PDB entry 1YU1 | X-ray diffraction, 2.07 A resolution | chain A

# Chain A
Name: Major Tropism Determinant (Mtd-P3c)
Organism: Bordetella phage BPP-1
UniProt: Q775D6 (Q775D6_9CAUD); residues 1-381 here = UniProt positions 1-381
Amino-acid sequence (381 residues; row label = number of the first residue in the row):
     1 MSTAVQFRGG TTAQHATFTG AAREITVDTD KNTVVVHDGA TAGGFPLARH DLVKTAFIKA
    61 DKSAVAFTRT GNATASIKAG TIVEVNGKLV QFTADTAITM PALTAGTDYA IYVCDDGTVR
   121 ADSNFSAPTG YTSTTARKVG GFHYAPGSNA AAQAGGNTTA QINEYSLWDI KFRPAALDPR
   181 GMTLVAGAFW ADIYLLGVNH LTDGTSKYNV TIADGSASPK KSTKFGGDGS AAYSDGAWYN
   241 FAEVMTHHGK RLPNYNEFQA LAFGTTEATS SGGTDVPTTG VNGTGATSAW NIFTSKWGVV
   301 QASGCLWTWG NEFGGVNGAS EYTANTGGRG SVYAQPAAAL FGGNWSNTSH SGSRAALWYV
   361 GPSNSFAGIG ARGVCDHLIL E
Disordered / not traced: 1-4, 381
Bound ions: methyl mercury ion site 1: C114, T118, R120; methyl mercury ion site 2: G249, R251, C375; Mg2+ near F313 (its only coordinating residue here)
From the paper describing this entry:
  - specificity-determining residues: Y359 (proposed by the authors, not directly observed)

# Summary
C114, T118 and R120 form the methyl mercury ion site 1. G249, R251 and C375 form the methyl mercury ion site
2. The paper reports the specificity determinant Y359.
Chain A is Major Tropism Determinant (Mtd-P3c) (Bordetella phage BPP-1); the structure, Major Tropism
Determinant P3c Variant, was determined by X-ray diffraction (same publication as 1YU0, 1YU2, 1YU3 and 1YU4).
